Entry 8C5Y (electron microscopy, 3.35 A resolution); this record covers chains G and I of the 12 polymer chains in the assembly.

# Chain G
Molecule: Replication factor A
Organism: Pyrococcus abyssi
UniProt: G8ZHS0 (G8ZHS0_PYRAB); numbering as in UniProt (aligned over 182-358)
Sequence (177 residues; numbered 182 to 358; the number before each row is that of its first residue):
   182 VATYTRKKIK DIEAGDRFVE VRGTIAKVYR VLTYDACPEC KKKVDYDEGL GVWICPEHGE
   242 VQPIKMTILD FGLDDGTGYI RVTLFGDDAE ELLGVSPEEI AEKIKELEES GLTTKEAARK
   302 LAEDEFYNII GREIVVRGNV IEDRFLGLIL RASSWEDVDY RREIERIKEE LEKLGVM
Not modelled in the structure: 182-183
Ion coordination: Zn2+: Cys-218, Cys-221, Cys-236, His-239

# Chain I
Molecule: RPA14 subunit of the hetero-oligomeric complex involved in homologous recombination
Organism: Pyrococcus abyssi
UniProt: Q9V1Z0 (Q9V1Z0_PYRAB); residue numbers follow UniProt; this construct covers 6-117
Sequence (112 residues; each row starts with the number of its first residue):
     6 RRRKPAVERK ISEIREEDTR VSLIGRVIKV DKMDYMFWLD DGTGVAIIES ESDLPKVGQV
    66 VRVIGRIIRN EEGIHIYAEV IQDFSDADLE ALEEIRELER KLLPRLEGEI VW

# Interface between chain G and chain I
Contacting residue pairs (6; chain G residue first):
  Arg-342(G) with Asp-93(I), salt bridge; Glu-95(I), salt bridge; Ala-96(I)
  Lys-349(G) with Glu-99(I), salt bridge
  Val-357(G) with Leu-107(I), hydrophobic
  Met-358(G) with Glu-99(I)
Also at the interface, not in a pair above, chain G (5 interface residues in all): Leu-352
Also at the interface, not in a pair above, chain I (6 interface residues in all): Leu-103

# In short
Chain G and chain I form an interface of 5 and 6 residues respectively, with 3 salt bridges. Polar pairs
include Arg-342(G)/Asp-93(I), Arg-342(G)/Glu-95(I) and Lys-349(G)/Glu-99(I). The Zn2+ site is built by
Cys-218(G), Cys-221(G), Cys-236(G) and His-239(G).
Here chain G is Replication factor A and chain I is RPA14 subunit of the hetero-oligomeric complex involved in
homologous recombination, both from Pyrococcus abyssi. Entry 8C5Y (RPA tetrameric supercomplex from Pyrococcus
abyssi) was determined by electron microscopy, deposited together with 8AAJ, 8AAS, 8C5Z, 8OEJ and 8OEL.
